8GB6 - chains H and L of the 3 polymer chains in the assembly; structure by X-ray diffraction, 1.75 A resolution.

Chain H:
Name: 21B6 Heavy chain
Organism: Macaca mulatta
Chain sequence (226 residues; row label = number of the first residue in the row):
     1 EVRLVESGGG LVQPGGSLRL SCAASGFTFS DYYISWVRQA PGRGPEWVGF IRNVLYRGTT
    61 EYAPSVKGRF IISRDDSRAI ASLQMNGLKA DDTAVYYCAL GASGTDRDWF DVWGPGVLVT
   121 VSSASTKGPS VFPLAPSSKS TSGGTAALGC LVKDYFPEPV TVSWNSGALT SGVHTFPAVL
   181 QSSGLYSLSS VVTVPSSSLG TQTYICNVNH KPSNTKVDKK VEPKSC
Disulfides: C22-C98, C150-C206

Chain L:
Name: 21B6 Light chain
Organism: Macaca mulatta
Chain sequence (214 residues; row label = number of the first residue in the row):
     1 DIQMTQSPSS LSASVGDTVT ITCRASQDIS NSLAWYQQKP GKAPKALIYY ASNLESGVPS
    61 RFSGSGSGTD FTLTISSLQP EDFATYYCQQ HNNYPFTFGP GTKVDIKRTV AAPSVFIFPP
   121 SDEQLKSGTA SVVCLLNNFY PREAKVQWKV DNALQSGNSQ ESVTEQDSKD STYSLSSTLT
   181 LSKADYEKHK VYACEVTHQG LSSPVTKSFN RGEC
Unresolved in the structure: 214
Disulfides: C23-C88, C134-C194

Chain H / chain L interface:
Contacting residue pairs (82; chain H residue first):
  Q39(H) with Q38(L), hydrogen bond; Y87(L), hydrogen bond
  R43(H) with Y87(L)
  G44(H) with Y87(L)
  P45(H) with Y87(L); F98(L)
  W47(H) with Y94(L); P95(L), hydrophobic; F96(L)
  F50(H) with F96(L), hydrophobic
  R52(H) with Y94(L)
  E61(H) with Y94(L)
  Y97(H) with Q38(L); K42(L); A43(L), hydrophobic
  D106(H) with N93(L); Y94(L); F96(L)
  R107(H) with Y50(L), hydrogen bond; H91(L), hydrogen bond (backbone-side chain); N92(L)
  D108(H) with Q89(L), hydrogen bond (backbone-side chain); H91(L); F96(L)
  W109(H) with A34(L), hydrophobic; Y36(L); Y49(L), hydrophobic; E55(L), hydrogen bond; Q89(L); H91(L)
  F110(H) with Y36(L), hydrogen bond (backbone-side chain); A46(L); Q89(L); F96(L), hydrophobic
  D111(H) with E55(L)
  W113(H) with Y36(L), hydrophobic; A43(L), hydrophobic; P44(L), hydrogen bond (side chain-backbone)
  G114(H) with A43(L)
  V131(H) with E123(L)
  F132(H) with S121(L); E123(L); Q124(L)
  P133(H) with S121(L)
  L134(H) with F118(L); V133(L), hydrophobic
  A135(H) with F118(L)
  K139(H) with F116(L); I117(L), hydrogen bond (backbone-backbone); K207(L); S208(L), hydrogen bond (side chain-backbone)
  S140(H) with F116(L)
  T141(H) with F116(L); K207(L), hydrogen bond (backbone-side chain)
  S142(H) with S114(L); F116(L)
  A147(H) with F116(L), hydrophobic; F118(L); L135(L), hydrophobic
  L148(H) with F118(L), hydrophobic
  L151(H) with S131(L)
  K153(H) with Q124(L); S131(L)
  H174(H) with N137(L), hydrogen bond; N138(L), hydrogen bond; S174(L), hydrogen bond
  F176(H) with L135(L), hydrophobic; S162(L); T164(L); S174(L); L175(L); S176(L)
  P177(H) with S162(L), hydrogen bond (backbone-side chain); V163(L)
  V179(H) with Q160(L); E161(L)
  L180(H) with Q160(L), hydrogen bond (backbone-side chain)
  Q181(H) with Q160(L)
  S189(H) with S176(L)
  V191(H) with L135(L), hydrophobic
  T193(H) with N137(L)
  K219(H) with E123(L), salt bridge
Also at the interface, not in a pair above, chain H (46 interface residues in all): E46, P64, A102, T175, K224, C226
Also at the interface, not in a pair above, chain L (49 interface residues in all): D1, S32, V115, D122, T129, T180, F209, E213

In short:
The interface between chain H and chain L involves 46 residues on one side and 49 on the other, with 16
hydrogen bonds and 1 salt bridge. Polar pairs include K219(H)-E123(L), Q39(H)-Q38(L) and Q39(H)-Y87(L).
Chain H is 21B6 Heavy chain and chain L is 21B6 Light chain, both from Macaca mulatta; the structure, Crystal
structure of SARS-CoV-2 receptor binding domain in complex with neutralizing antibody 21B6, was determined by
X-ray diffraction, deposited together with 8GB5.
